PDB entry 6P0U | X-ray diffraction, 3.30 A resolution | chains C and E of the 6 polymer chains in the assembly

# Chain C
Molecule: DNA (27-mer), fx1-2
Sequence (27 nucleotides; each row starts with the number of its first residue):
     1 AATGTTGTGTTTTTAACAGACTACATT

# Chain E
Name: Excisionase
From: Escherichia phage lambda
UniProtKB: P03699 (VXIS_LAMBD); residues 1-55 here = UniProt positions 1-55
Sequence (55 residues; numbered 1 to 55; the number before each row is that of its first residue):
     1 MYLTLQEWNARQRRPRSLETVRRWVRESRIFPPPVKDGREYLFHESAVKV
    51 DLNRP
Not modelled in the structure: 53-55
Sequence notes: conflict Ser-28 (Cys in P03699)
Reported in the primary citation:
  - self-association interface (contacts with another copy of this molecule): Arg-14, Arg-16
  - conformationally variable residues (side-chain flip): Gln-6
  - mutagenesis - E19A: abolished binding to attR
  - mutagenesis - E19A: decreased binding to Fis-bound attR
  - mutagenesis - R39A, R39K: abolished binding to 34 bp F-X2 probe
  - mutagenesis - R39A (15-fold): decreased binding to attR
  - mutagenesis - R39K (10-fold): decreased binding to attR DNA

# How chain C and chain E interact
Residue-residue contacts (20; chain C residue first):
  DA16(C) with Arg-39(E), base contact
  DC17(C) with Arg-39(E), hydrogen bond to the base
  DA18(C) with Gln-6(E), phosphate contact; Arg-22(E), sugar contact; Arg-39(E), sugar contact; Glu-40(E), phosphate contact
  DG19(C) with Leu-5(E), phosphate contact; Gln-6(E), phosphate contact; Arg-22(E), salt bridge to the phosphate; Lys-36(E), hydrogen bond to the phosphate; Arg-39(E), sugar contact; Glu-40(E), phosphate contact; Tyr-41(E), hydrogen bond to the phosphate
  DA20(C) with Glu-19(E), base contact; Arg-22(E), phosphate contact; Arg-26(E), salt bridge to the phosphate; Lys-36(E), salt bridge to the phosphate; Tyr-41(E), hydrogen bond to the phosphate
  DC21(C) with Glu-19(E), hydrogen bond to the base; Arg-26(E), phosphate contact

# Overview
The interface between chain C and chain E involves 6 residues on one side and 9 on the other, with 5 hydrogen
bonds and 3 salt bridges. Polar pairs include DC17(C)/Arg-39(E), DC21(C)/Glu-19(E) and DG19(C)/Lys-36(E). The
paper reports that R39A and R39K of chain E abolish binding to 34 bp F-X2 probe; conformational variability at
Gln-6(E).
Here chain C is DNA (27-mer), fx1-2 and chain E is Excisionase (Escherichia phage lambda). Entry 6P0U (Crystal
structure of ternary DNA complex " FX(1-2)-2Xis" containing E. coli Fis and phage lambda Xis) was determined
by X-ray diffraction, deposited together with 6P0S and 6P0T.
